PDB entry 6X3U | electron microscopy, 3.50 A resolution | chains A and B of the 9 polymer chains in the assembly

# Chain A
Name: Gamma-aminobutyric acid receptor subunit beta-2
Organism: Homo sapiens
Reference sequence: P47870 (GBRB2_HUMAN); the construct has insertions or renumbered stretches relative to UniProt, so the offset changes along the chain: 1-307 = UniProt 25-331; 316-341 = UniProt 487-512
Chain sequence (364 residues; row label = number of the first residue in the row):
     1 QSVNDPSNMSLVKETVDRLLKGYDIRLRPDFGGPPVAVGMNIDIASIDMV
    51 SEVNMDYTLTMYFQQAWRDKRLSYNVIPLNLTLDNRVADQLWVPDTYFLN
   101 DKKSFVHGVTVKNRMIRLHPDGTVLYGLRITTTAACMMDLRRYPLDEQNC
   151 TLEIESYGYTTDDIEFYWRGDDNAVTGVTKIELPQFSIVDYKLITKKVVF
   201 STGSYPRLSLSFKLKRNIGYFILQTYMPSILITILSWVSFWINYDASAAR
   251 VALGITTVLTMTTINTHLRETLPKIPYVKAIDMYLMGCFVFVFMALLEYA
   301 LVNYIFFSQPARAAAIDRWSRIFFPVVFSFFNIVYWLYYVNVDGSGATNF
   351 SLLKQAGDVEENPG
Disordered / not traced: 1-6, 341-364
Disulfide bonds: Cys136-Cys150
Glycans and other covalent adducts: N-acetylglucosamine (NAG) linked to Asn80, Asn149
Construct notes: linker (308-315)
Ligand contacts: gamma-amino-butanoic acid (ABU): Tyr97, Glu155, Ser156, Tyr157, Phe200, Thr202, Tyr205
Swiss-Prot annotation at these positions:
  - binding site (histamine): Tyr97, Ser156, Tyr157, Thr202
  - binding site (4-aminobutanoate): Tyr157, Thr202
  - glycosylation (N-linked (GlcNAc...) asparagine): Asn8, Asn80, Asn149

# Chain B
Name: Gamma-aminobutyric acid receptor subunit alpha-1
Organism: Homo sapiens
Reference sequence: P14867 (GBRA1_HUMAN); the construct has insertions or renumbered stretches relative to UniProt, so the offset changes along the chain: 1-312 = UniProt 28-339; 321-358 = UniProt 419-456
Chain sequence (358 residues; row label = number of the first residue in the row):
     1 QPSLQDELKDNTTVFTRILDRLLDGYDNRLRPGLGERVTEVKTDIFVTSF
    51 GPVSDHDMEYTIDVFFRQSWKDERLKFKGPMTVLRLNNLMASKIWTPDTF
   101 FHNGKKSVAHNMTMPNKLLRITEDGTLLYTMRLTVRAECPMHLEDFPMDA
   151 HACPLKFGSYAYTRAEVVYEWTREPARSVVVAEDGSRLNQYDLLGQTVDS
   201 GIVQSSTGEYVVMTTHFHLKRKIGYFVIQTYLPCIMTVILSQVSFWLNRE
   251 SVPARTVFGVTTVLTMTTLSISARNSLPKVAYATAMDWFIAVCYAFVFSA
   301 LIEFATVNYFTKSQPARAAKIDRLSRIAFPLLFGIFNLVYWATYLNREPQ
   351 LKAPTPHQ
Disordered / not traced: 1-9, 348-358
Disulfide bonds: Cys139-Cys153
Glycans and other covalent adducts: glycan linked to Asn111
Construct notes: linker (313-320)
Ligand contacts: gamma-amino-butanoic acid (ABU): Phe65, Arg67, Leu118, Thr130
Swiss-Prot annotation at these positions:
  - binding site (4-aminobutanoate): Arg67, Thr130
  - binding site (3alpha-hydroxy-5alpha-pregnan-11,20-dione): Trp246
  - glycosylation (N-linked (GlcNAc...) asparagine): Asn11, Asn111

# Chain A / chain B interface
Pairs across the interface (81):
  Asp24(A) - Thr16(B)  hydrogen bond
  Ile25(A) - Asn87(B)
  Ile25(A) - Leu89(B)  hydrophobic
  Arg26(A) - Leu19(B)
  Arg26(A) - Asp20(B)  salt bridge
  Arg26(A) - Asn87(B)
  Arg26(A) - Leu89(B)
  Leu27(A) - Thr12(B)
  Leu27(A) - Phe15(B)  hydrophobic
  Leu27(A) - Thr16(B)
  Leu27(A) - Leu19(B)  hydrophobic
  Phe31(A) - Phe15(B)  hydrophobic
  Trp92(A) - Asn87(B)
  Val93(A) - Met114(B)  hydrophobic
  Pro94(A) - Met114(B)
  Asp95(A) - Asn88(B)  hydrogen bond
  Asp95(A) - Met114(B)
  Asp95(A) - Pro115(B)
  Asp95(A) - Asn116(B)
  Thr96(A) - Met112(B)
  Thr96(A) - Thr113(B)  hydrogen bond (backbone-backbone)
  Tyr97(A) - Phe65(B)
  Tyr97(A) - Met112(B)
  Tyr97(A) - Asn116(B)
  Tyr97(A) - Arg132(B)
  Phe98(A) - Met112(B)  hydrophobic
  Phe98(A) - Arg132(B)  hydrogen bond (backbone-side chain)
  Leu99(A) - Arg132(B)  hydrogen bond (backbone-side chain)
  Asp101(A) - Arg132(B)  salt bridge
  Lys102(A) - His110(B)
  Ser104(A) - Met112(B)  hydrogen bond
  Val106(A) - Met112(B)  hydrophobic
  Leu128(A) - Thr113(B)
  Ile130(A) - Met112(B)  hydrophobic
  Ala135(A) - Arg187(B)
  Met137(A) - Arg187(B)
  Met137(A) - Asn189(B)
  Tyr157(A) - Phe65(B)  hydrophobic
  Tyr157(A) - Asn116(B)
  Tyr157(A) - Lys117(B)
  Tyr157(A) - Leu118(B)
  Tyr157(A) - Thr130(B)
  Tyr157(A) - Met131(B)  hydrogen bond (side chain-backbone)
  Tyr157(A) - Arg132(B)  hydrogen bond (side chain-backbone)
  Gly158(A) - Leu118(B)
  Gly158(A) - Arg120(B)  hydrogen bond (backbone-side chain)
  Tyr159(A) - Asn87(B)  hydrogen bond
  Asp162(A) - Arg85(B)  salt bridge
  Asp163(A) - Arg85(B)  salt bridge
  Phe200(A) - Phe46(B)  hydrophobic
  Thr202(A) - Arg120(B)
  Tyr205(A) - Leu118(B)
  Tyr205(A) - Arg120(B)  hydrogen bond
  Ser247(A) - Ser251(B)
  Val251(A) - Ala254(B)  hydrophobic
  Val251(A) - Phe258(B)  hydrophobic
  Ile255(A) - Val257(B)
  Ile255(A) - Phe258(B)  hydrophobic
  Ile255(A) - Thr261(B)
  Arg269(A) - Ile228(B)  hydrogen bond (side chain-backbone)
  Arg269(A) - Gln229(B)  hydrogen bond
  Glu270(A) - Ser272(B)
  Glu270(A) - Asn275(B)
  Lys274(A) - Gln190(B)
  Lys274(A) - Tyr225(B)
  Lys274(A) - Ser276(B)
  Ile275(A) - Tyr225(B)
  Pro276(A) - Asn189(B)
  Pro276(A) - Lys222(B)
  Pro276(A) - Gly224(B)
  Pro276(A) - Tyr225(B)  hydrophobic
  Met286(A) - Leu232(B)  hydrophobic
  Phe293(A) - Met236(B)
  Phe293(A) - Leu240(B)  hydrophobic
  Leu296(A) - Leu240(B)  hydrophobic
  Leu297(A) - Val243(B)  hydrophobic
  Ala300(A) - Val243(B)  hydrophobic
  Asn303(A) - Leu247(B)
  Asn303(A) - Asn248(B)
  Tyr304(A) - Trp246(B)
  Phe307(A) - Asn248(B)
Other interface residues (no listed pair), chain A (53 interface residues in all): Met55, Phe105, Thr160, Ser201, Val258, Leu259, Thr266, Phe289
Other interface residues (no listed pair), chain B (60 interface residues in all): Leu23, Arg67, Met81, Leu84, Leu86, Met90, Leu128, Arg173, Ser186, Phe226, Ile239, Thr265, Leu269, Arg326

# Overview
The interface between chain A and chain B involves 53 residues on one side and 60 on the other, with 13
hydrogen bonds and 4 salt bridges. Among the polar pairs are Arg26(A)-Asp20(B), Asp101(A)-Arg132(B) and
Asp162(A)-Arg85(B).
Chain A is Gamma-aminobutyric acid receptor subunit beta-2 and chain B is Gamma-aminobutyric acid receptor
subunit alpha-1, both from Homo sapiens; the structure, Human GABAA receptor alpha1-beta2-gamma2 subtype in
complex with GABA plus flumazenil, was determined by electron microscopy, deposited together with 6X3S, 6X3T,
6X3V, 6X3W, 6X3X, 6X3Z and 6X40.
